1PHG - chain A; structure by X-ray diffraction, 1.60 A resolution.

== Chain A ==
Molecule: Cytochrome P450-cam
From: Pseudomonas putida
Notes: EC 1.14.15.1
UniProtKB: P00183 (CPXA_PSEPU); residue numbers follow UniProt; this construct covers 1-414
Amino-acid sequence (414 residues; row label = number of the first residue in the row):
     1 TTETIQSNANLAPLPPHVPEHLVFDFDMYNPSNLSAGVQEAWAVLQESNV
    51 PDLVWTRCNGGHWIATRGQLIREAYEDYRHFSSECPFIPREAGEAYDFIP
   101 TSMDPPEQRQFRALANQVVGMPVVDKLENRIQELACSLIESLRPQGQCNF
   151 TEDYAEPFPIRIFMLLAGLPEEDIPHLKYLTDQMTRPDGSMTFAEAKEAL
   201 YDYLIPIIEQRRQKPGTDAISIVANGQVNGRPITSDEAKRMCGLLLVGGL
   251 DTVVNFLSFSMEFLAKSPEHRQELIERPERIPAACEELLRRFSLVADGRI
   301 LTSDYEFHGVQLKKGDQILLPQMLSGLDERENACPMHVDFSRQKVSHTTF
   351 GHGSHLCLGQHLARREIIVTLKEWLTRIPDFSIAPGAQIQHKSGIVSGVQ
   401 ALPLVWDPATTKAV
Not modelled in the structure: 1-9
Bound ions: heme Fe: Cys-357 (together with metyrapone)
Small-molecule neighbours:
  - heme (HEM): Tyr-75, Pro-100, Thr-101, Gln-108, Arg-112, Val-119, Phe-163, Leu-244, Leu-245, Gly-248, Gly-249, Thr-252, Val-253, Phe-256, Leu-294, Val-295, Asp-297, Arg-299, Gln-322, Thr-349, Phe-350, Gly-351, Ser-354, His-355, Leu-356, Cys-357, Leu-358, Gly-359, Leu-362, Ala-363
  - metyrapone (MYT): Phe-87, Tyr-96, Phe-98, Thr-185, Leu-244, Val-247, Gly-248, Thr-252, Val-295, Asp-297, Cys-357, Ile-395, Val-396

== Overview ==
Bound to chain A: heme and metyrapone.
Chain A is Cytochrome P450-cam (Pseudomonas putida); the structure, Crystal structures of metyrapone-and
phenylimidazole-inhibited complexes of cytochrome P450-cam, was determined by X-ray diffraction (same
publication as 1PHD, 1PHE and 1PHF).
